Entry 8P71 (electron microscopy, 2.00 A resolution); this record covers chains I and J of the 3 polymer chains in the assembly.

# Chain I
Protein: Cyclin-H
Organism: Homo sapiens
Reference sequence: P51946 (CCNH_HUMAN); residues 1-323 here = UniProt positions 1-323
Chain sequence (324 residues; numbered 0 to 323; the number before each row is that of its first residue; numbering starts at 0):
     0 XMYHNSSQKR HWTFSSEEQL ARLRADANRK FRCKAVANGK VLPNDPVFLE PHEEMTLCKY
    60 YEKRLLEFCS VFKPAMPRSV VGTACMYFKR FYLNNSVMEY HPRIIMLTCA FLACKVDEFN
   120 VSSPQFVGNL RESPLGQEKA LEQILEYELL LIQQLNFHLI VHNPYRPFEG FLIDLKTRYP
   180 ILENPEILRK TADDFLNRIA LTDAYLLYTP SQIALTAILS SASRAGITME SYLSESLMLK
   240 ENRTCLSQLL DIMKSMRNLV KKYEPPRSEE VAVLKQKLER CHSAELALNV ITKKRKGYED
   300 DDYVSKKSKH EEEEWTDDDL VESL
Not modelled in the structure: 39-43, 285-323
Construct notes: acetylation (0)
Modified residues: ACE (acetyl group) at position 0
UniProt features mapped onto this chain:
  - modified residue: Ser5 (Phosphoserine), Ser132 (Phosphoserine), Ser304 (Phosphoserine), Thr315 (Phosphothreonine), Ser322 (Phosphoserine)
  - mutagenesis: Ser5 (S5A: No effect on the transcriptional activity of the reconstituted TFIIH complex), Ser304 (S304A: No effect on the transcriptional activity of the reconstituted TFIIH complex)

# Chain J
Protein: Cyclin-dependent kinase 7
Organism: Homo sapiens
Notes: EC 2.7.11.22, 2.7.11.23
Reference sequence: P50613 (CDK7_HUMAN); numbering as in UniProt (aligned over 1-346)
Chain sequence (349 residues; each row starts with the number of its first residue; numbers below 1 keep their minus sign (Ser-2 is residue -2)):
    -2 SNAMALDVKS RAKRYEKLDF LGEGQFATVY KARDKNTNQI VAIKKIKLGH RSEAKDGINR
    58 TALREIKLLQ ELSHPNIIGL LDAFGHKSNI SLVFDFMETD LEVIIKDNSL VLTPSHIKAY
   118 MLMTLQGLEY LHQHWILHRD LKPNNLLLDE NGVLKLADFG LAKSFGSPNR AYTHQVVTRW
   178 YRAPELLFGA RMYGVGVDMW AVGCILAELL LRVPFLPGDS DLDQLTRIFE TLGTPTEEQW
   238 PDMCSLPDYV TFKSFPGIPL HHIFSAAGDD LLDLIQGLFL FNPCARITAT QALKMKYFSN
   298 RPGPTPGCQL PRPNCPVETL KEQSNPALAI KRKRTEALEQ GGLPKKLIF
Not modelled in the structure: -2 to 9, 31-36, 43-51, 311-346
Construct notes: expression tag (-2 to 0)
Small-molecule neighbours: ICEC0574 (X4F; (3R,4S)-4-[[7-[(phenylmethyl)amino]-3-propan-2-yl-pyrazolo[1,5-a]pyrimidin-5-yl]amino]pyrrolidin-3-ol): Leu18, Gly19, Val26, Ala39, Lys41, Ile75, Phe91, Asp92, Phe93, Met94, Glu95, Thr96, Asp97, Val100, Leu144
UniProt features mapped onto this chain:
  - active site: Asp137 (Proton acceptor)
  - binding site (ATP): Leu18 to Val26, Lys41
  - modified residue: Ala2 (N-acetylalanine), Ser7 (Phosphoserine), Ser164 (Phosphoserine), Thr170 (Phosphothreonine), Ser321 (Phosphoserine)
  - mutagenesis: Lys41 (K41A: Total loss of activity; K41M: No effect on interaction with HINT1), Phe91 (F91G: Enhanced capacity to bind ATP analogs), Ser164 (S164A: No mitotic repression of transcriptional activity of the reconstituted TFIIH complex), Thr170 (T170A: Total loss of activity. Total loss of transcriptional activity of the reconstituted TFIIH complex; T170E: No effect on interaction with HINT1)
What the authors report for this chain:
  - binding site for ICEC0574: Met94

# Chain I / chain J interface
Contacting residue pairs (42):
  ACE_0(I) with His131(J)
  Met1(I) with His131(J); Trp132(J)
  Asn4(I) with Tyr127(J); His131(J), hydrogen bond
  Ser5(I) with Glu68(J)
  Ser6(I) with Glu68(J), hydrogen bond
  Phe110(I) with Asp53(J)
  Leu111(I) with Leu60(J), hydrophobic
  Lys114(I) with Asp53(J), hydrogen bond (side chain-backbone); Gly54(J); Ile55(J), hydrogen bond (side chain-backbone); Leu60(J); Lys64(J)
  Val115(I) with Lys64(J), hydrogen bond (backbone-side chain)
  Glu117(I) with Arg61(J), salt bridge; Lys64(J), salt bridge; Lys160(J)
  Asn119(I) with Arg57(J)
  Val120(I) with Arg57(J), hydrogen bond (backbone-side chain)
  Ser122(I) with Lys52(J), hydrogen bond (side chain-backbone); Asp53(J)
  Pro123(I) with Lys52(J)
  Leu144(I) with Lys52(J); Gly54(J)
  Glu147(I) with Gly54(J); Ile55(J), hydrogen bond (side chain-backbone)
  Leu148(I) with Gly82(J); His83(J); Lys84(J)
  Ile151(I) with Ile55(J), hydrophobic; Leu60(J), hydrophobic
  Asn155(I) with Gln67(J)
  Phe156(I) with Ile63(J); Gln67(J), hydrogen bond (backbone-side chain); Ala80(J)
  His157(I) with Gln67(J)
  Leu158(I) with Ile63(J), hydrophobic; Lys64(J)
  Ile159(I) with Lys64(J); Glu68(J)
  Arg165(I) with Ser164(J)
Other interface residues (no listed pair), chain I (27 interface residues in all): Asp116, Leu140, Gln152
Other interface residues (no listed pair), chain J (27 interface residues in all): Phe81, Ser85, Asn86, Ile87, Gln130, Ile133, Arg167

# Overview
The chain I/chain J interface involves 27 residues from each chain, with 9 hydrogen bonds and 2 salt bridges.
Among the polar pairs are Glu117(I)-Arg61(J), Glu117(I)-Lys64(J) and Asn4(I)-His131(J). Ligands of chain J:
ICEC0574. The paper reports a binding site for ICEC0574 at Met94(J).
Here chain I is Cyclin-H and chain J is Cyclin-dependent kinase 7, both from Homo sapiens. Entry 8P71 (Cryo-EM
structure of CAK in complex with inhibitor ICEC0574) was determined by electron microscopy (same publication
as 8ORM, 8P6V, 8P6W, 8P6X, 8P6Y, 8P6Z and 11 further entries).
